Entry 7TL3 (X-ray diffraction, 2.07 A resolution); this record covers chain A.

Chain A:
Molecule: DNA primase large subunit
From: Saccharomyces cerevisiae
Notes: fragment: C-terminal domain
UniProt: A0A7I9C0U2 (A0A7I9C0U2_YEASX); residues 316-512 here = UniProt positions 316-512
Chain sequence (201 residues; each row starts with the number of its first residue):
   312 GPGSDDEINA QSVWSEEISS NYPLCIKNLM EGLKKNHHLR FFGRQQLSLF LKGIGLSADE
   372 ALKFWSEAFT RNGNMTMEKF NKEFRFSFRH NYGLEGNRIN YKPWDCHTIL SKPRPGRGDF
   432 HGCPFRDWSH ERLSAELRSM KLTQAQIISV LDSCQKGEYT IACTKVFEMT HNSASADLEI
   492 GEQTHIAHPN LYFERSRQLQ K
Not modelled in the structure: 312-315, 484-496
Differences from the reference sequence: expression tag (312-315); engineered mutation F352 (Tyr in A0A7I9C0U2), F353 (Tyr in A0A7I9C0U2), F395 (Tyr in A0A7I9C0U2), F397 (Tyr in A0A7I9C0U2), F431 (Tyr in A0A7I9C0U2)
Bound ions: 4Fe-4S cluster Fe: C336, C417
Residues lining bound ligands: 4Fe-4S cluster (SF4): P334, L335, C336, C417, I420, G433, C434, P435, F436, Y470, T471, C474, P500

In short:
Bound to chain A: 4Fe-4S cluster. C336 and C417 form the 4Fe-4S cluster Fe site.
Chain A is DNA primase large subunit (Saccharomyces cerevisiae); the structure, Crystal Structure of Yeast
p58C Multi-Tyrosine Mutant 5YF431, was determined by X-ray diffraction together with 7TL2 and 7TL4 from the
same study.
